6ZMX - chains A and B of the 4 polymer chains in the assembly; structure by X-ray diffraction, 1.39 A resolution.

== Chain A ==
Name: Hemoglobin subunit alpha-A
Organism: Meleagris gallopavo
UniProt: P81023 (HBA_MELGA); residues 1-141 here correspond to UniProt positions 2-142 (UniProt number = residue number + 1)
Chain sequence (141 residues; row label = number of the first residue in the row):
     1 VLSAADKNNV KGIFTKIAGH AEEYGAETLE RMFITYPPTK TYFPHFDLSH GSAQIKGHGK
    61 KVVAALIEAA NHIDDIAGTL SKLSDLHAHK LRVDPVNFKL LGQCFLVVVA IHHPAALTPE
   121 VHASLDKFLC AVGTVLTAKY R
Not modelled in the structure: 139-141
Ion coordination: heme Fe near His-87 (its only coordinating residue here)
Ligand contacts: heme (HEM): Met-32, Thr-39, Tyr-42, Phe-43, His-45, Phe-46, His-58, Lys-61, Val-62, Ala-65, Leu-66, Lys-82, Leu-83, Leu-86, His-87, Leu-91, Val-93, Asn-97, Phe-98, Leu-101, Val-132, Leu-136
Curated features (UniProtKB/Swiss-Prot):
  - binding site (O2): His-58
  - binding site (heme b): His-87

== Chain B ==
Name: Hemoglobin beta chain
Organism: Meleagris gallopavo
UniProt: P84479 (P84479_MELGA); numbering as in UniProt (aligned over 1-146)
Chain sequence (146 residues; numbered 1 to 146; the number before each row is that of its first residue):
     1 VHWSAEEKQL ITGLWGKVNV ADCGAEALAR LLIVYPWTQR FFASFGNLSS PTAILGNPMV
    61 RAHGKKVLTS FGDAVKNLDN IKNTFSQLSE LHCDKLHVDP ENFRLLGDIL IIVLAAHFSK
   121 DFTPECQAAW QKLVRVVAHA LARKYH
Ion coordination: heme Fe near His-92 (its only coordinating residue here)
Ligand contacts: heme (HEM): Leu-31, Thr-38, Phe-41, Phe-42, Phe-45, His-63, Lys-66, Val-67, Ser-70, Phe-71, Phe-85, Leu-88, Leu-91, His-92, Leu-96, Val-98, Asn-102, Phe-103, Leu-106, Val-137, Leu-141

== How chain A and chain B interact ==
Contacting residue pairs (44; chain A residue first):
  Arg-31(A) with Phe-122(B), hydrogen bond (side chain-backbone); Thr-123(B), hydrogen bond (side chain-backbone); Pro-124(B); Gln-127(B), hydrogen bond
  Ile-34(A) with Pro-124(B), hydrophobic; Glu-125(B); Ala-128(B)
  Thr-35(A) with Gln-127(B); Ala-128(B); Gln-131(B)
  Tyr-36(A) with Gln-131(B), hydrogen bond
  Lys-99(A) with Arg-104(B)
  Gln-103(A) with Asp-108(B), hydrogen bond (side chain-backbone); Ile-111(B); Ile-112(B)
  Cys-104(A) with Gln-127(B)
  Leu-106(A) with Ile-112(B), hydrophobic
  Val-107(A) with Ile-111(B), hydrophobic; Ile-112(B), hydrophobic; Ala-115(B); Gln-127(B)
  Ala-110(A) with Ile-112(B); Ala-115(B), hydrophobic; Ala-116(B)
  Ile-111(A) with Ala-115(B); Ser-119(B), hydrogen bond (backbone-side chain); Lys-120(B); Phe-122(B)
  His-112(A) with Lys-120(B)
  Pro-114(A) with Ala-116(B)
  Leu-117(A) with Arg-30(B), hydrogen bond (backbone-side chain); Ile-112(B), hydrophobic
  Thr-118(A) with Arg-30(B)
  Pro-119(A) with Arg-30(B); Ile-33(B), hydrophobic; Leu-55(B), hydrophobic
  Glu-120(A) with Pro-51(B)
  His-122(A) with Arg-30(B), hydrogen bond; Val-34(B); Ile-109(B); Ile-112(B)
  Ala-123(A) with Ile-33(B); Val-34(B)
  Asp-126(A) with Tyr-35(B), hydrogen bond
Also at the interface, not in a pair above, chain A (22 interface residues in all): Leu-100, Lys-127
Also at the interface, not in a pair above, chain B (23 interface residues in all): Glu-26

== In short ==
The interface between chain A and chain B involves 22 residues on one side and 23 on the other; the contacts
include 9 hydrogen bonds. Polar contacts include Arg-31(A)/Phe-122(B), Arg-31(A)/Thr-123(B) and
Arg-31(A)/Gln-127(B). Ligands of chain A: heme. Chain B binds heme.
Chain A is Hemoglobin subunit alpha-A and chain B is Hemoglobin beta chain, both from Meleagris gallopavo; the
structure, Crystal structure of hemoglobin from turkey (Meleagiris gallopova) crystallized in orthorhombic
form at 1.4 Angstrom resolution, was determined by X-ray diffraction together with 6ZMY and 3FS4 from the same
study.
